Entry 6WRP (X-ray diffraction, 2.08 A resolution); this record covers chains H and L.

Chain H:
Name: PI3-E12 Fab Heavy Chain
From: Homo sapiens
Notes: antibody fragment or engineered binder
Chain sequence (232 residues; row label = number of the first residue in the row):
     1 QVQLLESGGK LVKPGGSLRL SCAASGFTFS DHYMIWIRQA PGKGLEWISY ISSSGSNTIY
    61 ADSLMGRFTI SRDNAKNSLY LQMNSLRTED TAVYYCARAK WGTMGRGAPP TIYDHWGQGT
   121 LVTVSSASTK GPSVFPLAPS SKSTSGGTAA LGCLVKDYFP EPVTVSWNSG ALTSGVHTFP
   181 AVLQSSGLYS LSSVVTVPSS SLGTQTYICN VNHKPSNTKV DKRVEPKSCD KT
Disordered / not traced: 140-145, 228-232
Disulfides: C22-C96, C153-C209

Chain L:
Name: PI3-E12 Fab Light Chain
From: Homo sapiens
Notes: antibody fragment or engineered binder
Chain sequence (219 residues; row label = number of the first residue in the row):
     1 DIVMTQSPLS LPVTPGEPAS ISCRSSQSLL QSNGNNYLEW YLQKPGQSPQ LLIYLGSNRA
    61 SGVPDRFSGS GSGTDFTLKI SRVEAEDAGV YYCMQALQTP LTFGGGTKVE IKRTVAAPSV
   121 FIFPPSDEQL KSGTASVVCL LNNFYPREAK VQWKVDNALQ SGNSQESVTE QDSKDSTYSL
   181 SSTLTLSKAD YEKHKVYACE VTHQGLSSPV TKSFNRGEC
Disordered / not traced: 219
Disulfides: C23-C93, C139-C199

How chain H and chain L interact:
Pairs across the interface - 68 pairs, chain H then chain L:
  Q39(H) with Q43(L), hydrogen bond; Y92(L)
  G44(H) with Y92(L)
  L45(H) with P49(L), hydrophobic; Y92(L), hydrophobic; F103(L)
  W47(H) with T99(L); P100(L), hydrophobic; L101(L); F103(L)
  Y50(H) with T99(L), hydrogen bond; L101(L), hydrophobic
  I59(H) with T99(L)
  Y95(H) with Q43(L), hydrogen bond; S48(L); P49(L)
  M104(H) with Y37(L)
  G107(H) with T99(L), hydrogen bond (backbone-side chain)
  A108(H) with L97(L)
  P109(H) with A96(L); L97(L); Q98(L); T99(L); L101(L), hydrophobic
  T111(H) with E39(L); A96(L)
  I112(H) with E39(L), hydrogen bond (backbone-side chain); Y54(L), hydrophobic
  Y113(H) with E39(L); Y41(L); L51(L); M94(L), hydrophobic; L101(L)
  D114(H) with L51(L)
  W116(H) with Y41(L); P49(L), hydrophobic
  G117(H) with S48(L), hydrogen bond (backbone-side chain)
  Q118(H) with S48(L), hydrogen bond (backbone-side chain)
  F135(H) with S126(L); E128(L); Q129(L)
  P136(H) with S126(L)
  L137(H) with F123(L); V138(L), hydrophobic
  A138(H) with F123(L)
  T148(H) with F121(L)
  A150(H) with F121(L), hydrophobic; F123(L)
  L151(H) with F123(L), hydrophobic
  L154(H) with Q129(L); S136(L)
  K156(H) with Q129(L)
  H177(H) with N142(L), hydrogen bond; N143(L), hydrogen bond; S179(L), hydrogen bond
  F179(H) with L140(L), hydrophobic; S167(L); T169(L); S179(L); L180(L); S181(L)
  P180(H) with S167(L), hydrogen bond (backbone-side chain); V168(L)
  V182(H) with Q165(L); E166(L)
  V194(H) with L140(L), hydrophobic
  T196(H) with N142(L)
  K222(H) with E128(L), salt bridge
Other interface residues (no listed pair), chain H (43 interface residues in all): I37, K43, E46, W101, G119, V134, P139, A149, S192
Other interface residues (no listed pair), chain L (39 interface residues in all): Q47, L55, S132, D172

In short:
The interface between chain H and chain L involves 43 residues on one side and 39 on the other; the contacts
include 11 hydrogen bonds and 1 salt bridge. Polar contacts include K222(H)-E128(L), Q39(H)-Q43(L) and
Y50(H)-T99(L).
Here chain H is PI3-E12 Fab Heavy Chain and chain L is PI3-E12 Fab Light Chain, both from Homo sapiens. Entry
6WRP (Crystal Structure of PI3-E12 Fab, An Antibody Against Human Parainfluenza Virus Type III) was determined
by X-ray diffraction.
